3MLS - chains H and P of the 3 polymer chains in the assembly; structure by X-ray diffraction, 2.50 A resolution.

== Chain H ==
Protein: Human monoclonal anti-HIV-1 gp120 V3 antibody 2557 Fab heavy chain
Source organism: Homo sapiens
Notes: antibody fragment or engineered binder
Sequence (226 residues; numbered 1 to 215 plus 11 insertion-coded residues; the number before each row is that of its first residue; a row labelled like 82A-82C holds insertion residues (82A, then the next letters in order)):
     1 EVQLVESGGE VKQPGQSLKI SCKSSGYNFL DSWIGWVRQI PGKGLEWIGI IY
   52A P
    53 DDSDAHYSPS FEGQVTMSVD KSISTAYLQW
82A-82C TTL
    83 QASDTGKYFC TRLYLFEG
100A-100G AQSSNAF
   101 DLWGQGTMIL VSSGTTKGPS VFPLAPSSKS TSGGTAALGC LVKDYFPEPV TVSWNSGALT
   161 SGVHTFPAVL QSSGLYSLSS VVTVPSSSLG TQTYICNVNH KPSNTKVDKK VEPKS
Disulfide bonds: Cys22-Cys92, Cys140-Cys196

== Chain P ==
Protein: Rationally designed V3 mimotope
Sequence (20 residues; numbered 1 to 20; the number before each row is that of its first residue):
     1 ACQAFYASSP RKSIHIGACA
Disulfide bonds: Cys2-Cys19

== Interface between chain H and chain P ==
Residue-residue contacts (20):
  Asp31(H) with Arg11(P)
  Trp33(H) with Tyr6(P), hydrophobic; Lys12(P), hydrogen bond (side chain-backbone); Ile14(P)
  Tyr52(H) with Arg11(P), hydrogen bond (side chain-backbone); Lys12(P)
  Asp54(H) with Lys12(P), salt bridge
  Asp56(H) with Tyr6(P); Lys12(P), salt bridge
  His58(H) with Tyr6(P), hydrogen bond
  Leu97(H) with Pro10(P); Arg11(P); Ser13(P)
  Glu99(H) with Pro10(P); Arg11(P), salt bridge
  Ser100C(H) with His15(P)
  Ser100D(H) with His15(P)
  Asn100E(H) with Ser13(P), hydrogen bond (side chain-backbone); Ile14(P); His15(P), hydrogen bond (side chain-backbone)
Interface residues without a listed pair, chain H (13 interface residues in all): Ile50, Leu95

== Overview ==
The interface between chain H and chain P involves 13 residues on one side and 7 on the other; the contacts
include 5 hydrogen bonds and 3 salt bridges. Among the polar pairs are Asp54(H)-Lys12(P), Asp56(H)-Lys12(P)
and Glu99(H)-Arg11(P).
Chain H is Human monoclonal anti-HIV-1 gp120 V3 antibody 2557 Fab heavy chain (Homo sapiens) and chain P is
Rationally designed V3 mimotope; the structure, Crystal structure of anti-HIV-1 V3 mAb 2557 Fab in complex
with a HIV-1 gp120 V3 mimotope, was determined by X-ray diffraction, deposited together with 3MLR, 3MLT, 3MLU,
3MLV, 3MLW, 3MLY and 3MLZ.
